8PXO - chains F and A of the 6 polymer chains in the assembly; structure by electron microscopy, 3.00 A resolution.

# Chain F
Protein: 5D3(Fab) heavy chain variable domain|Mus musculus
From: Mus musculus
Notes: antibody fragment or engineered binder
Chain sequence (221 residues; numbered 1 to 221; the number before each row is that of its first residue):
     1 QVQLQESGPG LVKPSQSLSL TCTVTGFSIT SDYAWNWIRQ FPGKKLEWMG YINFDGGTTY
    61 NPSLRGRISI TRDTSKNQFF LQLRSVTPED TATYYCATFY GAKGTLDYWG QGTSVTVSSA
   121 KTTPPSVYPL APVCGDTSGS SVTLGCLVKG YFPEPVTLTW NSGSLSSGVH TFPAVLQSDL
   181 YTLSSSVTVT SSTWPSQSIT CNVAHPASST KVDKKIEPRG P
Unresolved in the structure: 1, 120-221
Disulfides: Cys22-Cys96

# Chain A
Protein: Broad substrate specificity ATP-binding cassette transporter ABCG2
From: Homo sapiens
Notes: EC 7.6.2.2
UniProtKB: Q9UNQ0 (ABCG2_HUMAN); residues 2-655 here = UniProt positions 2-655
Chain sequence (665 residues; each row starts with the number of its first residue; numbers below 1 keep their minus sign (Met-9 is residue -9)):
    -9 MDYKDDDDKG SSSSNVEVFI PVSQGNTNGF PATASNDLKA FTEGAVLSFH NICYRVKLKS
    51 GFLPCRKPVE KEILSNINGI MKPGLNAILG PTGGGKSSLL DVLAARKDPS GLSGDVLING
   111 APRPANFKCN SGYVVQDDVV MGTLTVRENL QFSAALRLAT TMTNHEKNER INRVIQELGL
   171 DKVADSKVGT QFIRGVSGGE RKRTSIGMEL ITDPSILFLD EPTTGLDSST ANAVLLLLKR
   231 MSKQGRTIIF SIHQPRYSIF KLFDSLTLLA SGRLMFHGPA QEALGYFESA GYHCEAYNNP
   291 ADFFLDIING DSTAVALNRE EDFKATEIIE PSKQDKPLIE KLAEIYVNSS FYKETKAELH
   351 QLSGGEKKKK ITVFKEISYT TSFCHQLRWV SKRSFKNLLG NPQASIAQII VTVVLGLVIG
   411 AIYFGLKNDS TGIQNRAGVL FFLTTNQCFS SVSAVELFVV EKKLFIHEYI SGYYRVSSYF
   471 LGKLLSDLLP MRMLPSIIFT CIVYFMLGLK PKADAFFVMM FTLMMVAYSA SSMALAIAAG
   531 QSVVSVATLL MTICFVFMMI FSGLLVNLTT IASWLSWLQY FSIPRYGFTA LQHNEFLGQN
   591 FCPGLNATGN NPCNYATCTG EEYLVKQGID LSPWGLWKNH VALACMIVIF LTIAYLKLLF
   651 LKKYS
Unresolved in the structure: -9 to 34, 47-60, 301-327, 355-368, 655
Disulfides: Cys592-Cys608
Construct notes: initiating methionine (-9); expression tag (-8 to 1)
Ligand contacts:
  - I3T ((2S,5S,8S)-14-cyclopentyloxy-2-(2-methylpropyl)-5-(phenylmethyl)-3,6,17-triazatetracyclo[8.7.0.03,8.011,16]heptadeca-1(10),11,13,15-tetraene-4,7-dione), molecule 1: Gln398, Val401, Leu405, Phe431, Phe432, Thr435, Asn436, Phe439, Ser440, Ser443, Met549
  - I3T, molecule 2: Phe439, Leu539, Thr542, Ile543, Val546, Met549, Leu555
From the paper describing this entry:
  - binding site for I3T: Asn436, Phe439

# Interface between chain F and chain A
Residue-residue contacts (6):
  Phe99(F) - Tyr605(A)
  Gly101(F) - Asn604(A)
  Gly101(F) - Tyr605(A)
  Ala102(F) - Pro602(A)
  Ala102(F) - Cys603(A)
  Ala102(F) - Asn604(A)  hydrogen bond (backbone-backbone)
Other interface residues (no listed pair), chain F (5 interface residues in all): Lys103, Gly104

# In short
Chain F and chain A form an interface of 5 and 4 residues respectively, with 1 hydrogen bond. The
hydrogen-bonded pair Ala102(F)-Asn604(A) is a backbone contact. Chain A binds compound I3T. From the paper: a
binding site for I3T at Asn436(A) and Phe439(A).
Here chain F is 5D3(Fab) heavy chain variable domain|Mus musculus (Mus musculus) and chain A is Broad
substrate specificity ATP-binding cassette transporter ABCG2 (Homo sapiens). Entry 8PXO (ABCG2 in complex with
AZ99 and 5D3 Fab) was determined by electron microscopy (same publication as 8PY4, 8Q7B and 8QCM).
